Entry 3U3W (X-ray diffraction, 2.40 A resolution); this record covers chains B and Y of the 6 polymer chains in the assembly.

[Chain B]
Protein: Transcriptional activator PlcR protein
Source organism: Bacillus thuringiensis
UniProtKB: Q45782 (Q45782_BACTU); numbering as in UniProt (aligned over 1-285)
Amino-acid sequence (293 residues; numbered 1 to 293; the number before each row is that of its first residue):
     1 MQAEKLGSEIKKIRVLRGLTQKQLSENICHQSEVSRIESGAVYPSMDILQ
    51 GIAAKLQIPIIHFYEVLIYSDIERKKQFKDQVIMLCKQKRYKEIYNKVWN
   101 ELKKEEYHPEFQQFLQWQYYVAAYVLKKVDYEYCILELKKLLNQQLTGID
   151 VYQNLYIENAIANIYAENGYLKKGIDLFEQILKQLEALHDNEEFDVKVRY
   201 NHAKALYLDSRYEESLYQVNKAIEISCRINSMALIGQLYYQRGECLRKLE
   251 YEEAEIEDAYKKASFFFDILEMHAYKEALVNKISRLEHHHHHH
Unresolved in the structure: 1-2, 283-293
Differences from the reference sequence: expression tag (286-293)
Metal / ion sites: Ca2+: Ala-41 (shared with DT11(Y) of chain Y)
From the paper describing this entry:
  - binding site for C-terminus heptapeptide from PapR protein: Lys-89, Tyr-240, Tyr-275, Ala-278
  - specificity-determining residues: Ala-278 (citing earlier work)
  - binding site for the 18-nt DNA strand (chain Y): Ser-32, Arg-36
  - mutagenesis - I68N: increased signaling in response to in the absence of PapR
  - mutagenesis - I68N/L185S/M272T: increased signaling
  - mutagenesis - Y64A: increased signaling in response to in the absence of peptide
  - mutagenesis - I68N (K4 = 6 nM): increased binding to C-terminus heptapeptide from PapR protein
  - mutagenesis - I68N: increased binding to DNA

[Chain Y]
Molecule: 18-nt DNA strand
Sequence (18 nucleotides; each row starts with the number of its first residue):
     1 CTATGCAATATTTCATAT
Metal / ion sites: Ca2+: DT11 (shared with Ala-41(B) of chain B)

[Interface between chain B and chain Y]
Pairs across the interface - 17 pairs, chain B then chain Y:
  Cys-29(B) / DT13(Y)  phosphate contact
  His-30(B) / DT13(Y)  hydrogen bond to the phosphate
  His-30(B) / DC14(Y)  base contact
  Ser-32(B) / DT13(Y)  base contact
  Ser-32(B) / DC14(Y)  hydrogen bond to the base
  Glu-33(B) / DT11(Y)  phosphate contact
  Glu-33(B) / DT12(Y)  phosphate contact
  Glu-33(B) / DT13(Y)  phosphate contact
  Arg-36(B) / DT12(Y)  base contact
  Arg-36(B) / DT13(Y)  hydrogen bond to the base
  Ala-41(B) / DT11(Y)  phosphate contact
  Val-42(B) / DT11(Y)  phosphate contact
  Val-42(B) / DT12(Y)  base contact
  Tyr-43(B) / DT11(Y)  hydrogen bond to the phosphate
  Pro-44(B) / DT12(Y)  phosphate contact
  Ser-45(B) / DT12(Y)  hydrogen bond to the phosphate
  Ile-48(B) / DT12(Y)  phosphate contact
Also at the interface, not in a pair above, chain B (12 interface residues in all): Ile-28
Also at the interface, not in a pair above, chain Y (5 interface residues in all): DA15

[Summary]
Chain B and chain Y form an interface of 12 and 5 residues respectively; the contacts include 5 hydrogen
bonds. Among the polar pairs are Ser-32(B)/DC14(Y), Arg-36(B)/DT13(Y) and His-30(B)/DT13(Y). From the paper: a
binding site for C-terminus heptapeptide from PapR protein at Lys-89(B), Tyr-240(B) and Tyr-275(B) among
others; I68N of chain B increases signaling in response to in the absence of PapR; 3 substitutions were tested
in all.
Chain B is Transcriptional activator PlcR protein (Bacillus thuringiensis) and chain Y is an 18-nt DNA strand;
the structure, Crystal Structure of Bacillus thuringiensis PlcR in complex with the peptide PapR7 and DNA, was
determined by X-ray diffraction (same publication as 4FSC).
